Entry 9MSJ (electron microscopy, 3.10 A resolution); this record covers chains G and H of the 8 polymer chains in the assembly.

# Chain G (and H)
Protein: DNA-directed RNA polymerase subunit alpha
From: Escherichia coli
Notes: EC 2.7.7.6; chain H of this document is another copy of the same molecule, construct and numbering; everything in this record applies to it too
UniProtKB: P0A7Z4 (RPOA_ECOLI); residues 1-329 here = UniProt positions 1-329
Amino-acid sequence (329 residues; each row starts with the number of its first residue):
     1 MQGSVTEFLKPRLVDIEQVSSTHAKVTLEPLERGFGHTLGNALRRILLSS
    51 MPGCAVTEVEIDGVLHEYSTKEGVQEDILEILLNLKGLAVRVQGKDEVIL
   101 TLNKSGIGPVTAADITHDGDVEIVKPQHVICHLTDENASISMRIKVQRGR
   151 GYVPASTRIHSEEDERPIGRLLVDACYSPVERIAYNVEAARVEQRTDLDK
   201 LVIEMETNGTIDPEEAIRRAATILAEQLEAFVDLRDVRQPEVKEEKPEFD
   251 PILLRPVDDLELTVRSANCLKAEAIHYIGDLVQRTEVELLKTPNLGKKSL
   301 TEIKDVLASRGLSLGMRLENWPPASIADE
Unresolved in the structure: 1-3, 159-164, 235-247, 326-329 (chain H: 1-3, 160-166, 234-329)
UniProt features mapped onto this chain:
  - region: E162 to E165 (Required for interaction with Crp at class II promoters)
  - modified residue: R265 (ADP-ribosylarginine), K297 (N6-acetyllysine), K298 (N6-acetyllysine)
  - mutagenesis: R45 (R45C: In rpoA112; temperature-sensitive, blocks RNA polymerase assembly), E162 to E165 (5-fold decrease in CRP-class II promoter-dependent transcription), E165 (E165K: 5-fold decrease in CRP-class II promoter-dependent transcription), R191 (R191C: In rpoA101; temperature-sensitive)

# Chain G / chain H interface
Pairs across the interface - 62 pairs, chain G then chain H:
  S4(G) - R150(H)  hydrogen bond (backbone-side chain)
  V5(G) - D96(H)
  V5(G) - R148(H)
  V5(G) - R150(H)  hydrogen bond (backbone-side chain)
  T6(G) - P52(H)
  E7(G) - R150(H)
  F8(G) - S50(H)
  F8(G) - R150(H)
  F8(G) - Q227(H)
  L9(G) - Q227(H)  hydrogen bond (backbone-side chain)
  K10(G) - E226(H)
  K10(G) - E229(H)  salt bridge
  P11(G) - Q227(H)
  P11(G) - A230(H)
  L13(G) - F231(H)
  L28(G) - F231(H)  hydrophobic
  G34(G) - R45(H)
  F35(G) - I46(H)  hydrophobic
  F35(G) - I223(H)  hydrophobic
  T38(G) - R45(H)  hydrogen bond
  A42(G) - T38(H)
  R45(G) - G34(H)  hydrogen bond (side chain-backbone)
  R45(G) - H37(H)
  R45(G) - T38(H)  hydrogen bond
  S50(G) - F8(H)
  S50(G) - F35(H)
  P52(G) - V5(H)  hydrophobic
  R150(G) - V5(H)  hydrogen bond (side chain-backbone)
  R150(G) - T6(H)
  R150(G) - E7(H)  hydrogen bond (side chain-backbone)
  R150(G) - F8(H)
  R218(G) - A230(H)  hydrogen bond (side chain-backbone)
  R218(G) - F231(H)  hydrogen bond (side chain-backbone)
  R218(G) - D233(H)
  A221(G) - F231(H)  hydrophobic
  T222(G) - V232(H)
  T222(G) - D233(H)  hydrogen bond
  I223(G) - F8(H)  hydrophobic
  I223(G) - F35(H)  hydrophobic
  L224(G) - L228(H)  hydrophobic
  A225(G) - V232(H)  hydrophobic
  E226(G) - K10(H)
  Q227(G) - F8(H)
  Q227(G) - L9(H)  hydrogen bond (side chain-backbone)
  Q227(G) - L31(H)
  Q227(G) - F35(H)
  L228(G) - L39(H)  hydrophobic
  L228(G) - A221(H)
  L228(G) - L224(H)  hydrophobic
  L228(G) - A225(H)
  A230(G) - P11(H)  hydrophobic
  F231(G) - L28(H)  hydrophobic
  F231(G) - L39(H)  hydrophobic
  F231(G) - L43(H)  hydrophobic
  F231(G) - L201(H)  hydrophobic
  F231(G) - R218(H)
  F231(G) - A221(H)  hydrophobic
  V232(G) - A221(H)  hydrophobic
  V232(G) - T222(H)
  L234(G) - V14(H)  hydrophobic
  L234(G) - I16(H)  hydrophobic
  L234(G) - R218(H)  hydrogen bond (backbone-side chain)
Interface residues without a listed pair, chain G (38 interface residues in all): R12, H37, L39, N41, I46, G149, E229
Interface residues without a listed pair, chain H (47 interface residues in all): S4, V26, E32, N41, A42, G149, I203, I217

# Overview
38 residues of chain G face 47 of chain H across their interface; the contacts include 13 hydrogen bonds and 1
salt bridge. Polar contacts include K10(G)-E229(H), S4(G)-R150(H) and V5(G)-R150(H). Curated annotation
(UniProt) lists 6 mutagenesis sites on chain G.
Chain G and chain H are both DNA-directed RNA polymerase subunit alpha (Escherichia coli); the structure, de
novo SigN RNA polymerase NTP-bound open complex (RPo+2A), was determined by electron microscopy together with
9MSE, 9MSF, 9MSG and 9MSH from the same study.
